4FJC - chains A and C of the 8 polymer chains in the assembly; structure by X-ray diffraction, 2.83 A resolution.

Chain A:
Protein: Ubiquitin carboxyl-terminal hydrolase 8
Organism: Saccharomyces cerevisiae
Notes: EC 3.4.19.12
UniProtKB: P50102 (UBP8_YEAST); residues 1-471 here = UniProt positions 1-471
Chain sequence (476 residues; row label = number of the first residue in the row; numbers below 1 keep their minus sign (Gly-4 is residue -4)):
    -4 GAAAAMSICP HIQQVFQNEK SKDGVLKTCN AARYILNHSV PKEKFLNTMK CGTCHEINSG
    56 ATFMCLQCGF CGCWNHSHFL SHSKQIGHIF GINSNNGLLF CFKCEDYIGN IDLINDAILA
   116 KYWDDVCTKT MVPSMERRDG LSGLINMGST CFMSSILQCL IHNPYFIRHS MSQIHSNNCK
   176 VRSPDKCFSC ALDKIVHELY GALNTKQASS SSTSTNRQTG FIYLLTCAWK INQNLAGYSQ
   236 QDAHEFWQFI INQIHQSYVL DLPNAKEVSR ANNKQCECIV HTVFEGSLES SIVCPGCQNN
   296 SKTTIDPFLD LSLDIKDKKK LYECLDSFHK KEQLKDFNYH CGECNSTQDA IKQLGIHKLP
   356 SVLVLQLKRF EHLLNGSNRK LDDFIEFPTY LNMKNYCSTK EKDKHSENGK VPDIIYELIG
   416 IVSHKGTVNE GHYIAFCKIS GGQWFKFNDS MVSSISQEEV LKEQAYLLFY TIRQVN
Disordered / not traced: -4 to -1, 198-209, 262-263, 337, 395-404
Sequence notes: expression tag (-4 to 0)
Metal / ion sites: Zn2+ site 1: Cys4, His6, Cys96, Cys99; Zn2+ site 2: Cys46, Cys49, Cys68, His73; Zn2+ site 3: Cys60, Cys63, His77, His83; Zn2+ site 4: His170, Cys174, Cys182, Cys185; Zn2+ site 5: Cys271, Cys273, His276; Zn2+ site 6: Cys289, Cys336
UniProt features mapped onto this chain:
  - zinc finger: Lys22 to Cys122 (UBP-type)
  - active site: Cys146 (Nucleophile), His427 (Proton acceptor)
  - binding site (Zn(2+)): Cys4, His6, Cys46, Cys49, Cys60, Cys63, Cys68, His73, His77, His83, Cys96, Cys99, His170, Cys174, Cys182, Cys185, His250, Cys271, Cys273, His276 and 4 more in UniProt
  - mutagenesis: Cys46 (C46A: Lowers histone H2B deubiquitination activity; when associated with A-49), Cys49 (C49A: Lowers histone H2B deubiquitination activity; when associated with A-46), His77 (H77A: Lowers histone H2B deubiquitination activity), Cys146 (C146S: Lowers histone H2B deubiquitination activity), His419 (H419A: Lowers histone H2B deubiquitination activity)
Reported in the primary citation:
  - mutagenesis - S144N, S149N: increased catalytic activity on in the absence of Sgf11-ZnF
  - mutagenesis - N141A/S144N/S149N: decreased catalytic activity on K48-linked diubiquitin
  - mutagenesis - S144N (Kd 28 uM): decreased binding to monomer-dimer equilibrium
  - conformationally variable residues (loop rearrangement): Arg133 to Thr145
  - self-association interface (contacts with another copy of this molecule): Thr214 to Ile226
  - mutagenesis - S149N: unchanged catalytic activity on DUBm containing intact Sgf11
  - mutagenesis - N141A, N141A/S144N/S149N: decreased catalytic activity on K48 di-ubiquitin
  - mutagenesis - S149N: abolished binding to Ubiquitin carboxyl-terminal hydrolase 8 (chain A)

Chain C:
Protein: SAGA-associated factor 11
Organism: Saccharomyces cerevisiae
Notes: fragment: UNP Residues Sgf11 1-72
UniProtKB: Q03067 (SGF11_YEAST); residues 1-99 here = UniProt positions 1-99
Chain sequence (99 residues; each row starts with the number of its first residue):
     1 MTEETITIDS ISNGILNNLL TTLIQDIVAR ETTQQQLLKT RYPDLRSYYF DPNGSLDING
    61 LQKQQESSQY IHCENCGRDV SANRLAAHLQ RCLSRGARR
Disordered / not traced: 1-2, 46-99
UniProt features mapped onto this chain:
  - zinc finger: Ile71 to Cys92 (SGF11-type)
  - binding site (Zn(2+)): Cys73, Cys76, His88, Cys92
  - mutagenesis: Ile15 (I15A: Moerately decreases the affinity of SGF11 for SUS1), Asn18 (N18NA: Causes a dramatic decrease in the affinity of SGF11 for SUS1), Leu19 (L19LA: Causes a dramatic decrease in the affinity of SGF11 for SUS1), Asp57 (D57A: Reduces deubiquitination activity of the SAGA DUB module; when associated with A-60), Gly60 (G60A: Reduces deubiquitination activity of the SAGA DUB module; when associated with A-57), Arg84 (R84A: No effect), Leu85 (L85D: Strongly reduces deubiquitination activity of the SAGA DUB module), Ala86 (A86D: Moderately impairs deubiquitination activity of the SAGA DUB module), Leu89 (L89D: Strongly reduces deubiquitination activity of the SAGA DUB module), Arg91 (R91A: No effect)
Reported in the primary citation:
  - conformationally variable residues (order/disorder transition): Arg46 to His72

Interface between chain A and chain C:
Pairs across the interface - 40 pairs, chain A then chain C:
  Met1(A) with Lys39(C); Thr40(C)
  Glu51(A) with Asn18(C), hydrogen bond
  Ile52(A) with Asn18(C)
  Asn53(A) with Asn18(C); Leu19(C); Thr22(C), hydrogen bond (backbone-side chain)
  Ser54(A) with Asn18(C)
  Gly55(A) with Thr21(C); Thr22(C), hydrogen bond (backbone-side chain); Gln25(C)
  Ala56(A) with Gln25(C)
  Trp69(A) with Gln25(C)
  Asn70(A) with Thr21(C), hydrogen bond; Gln25(C), hydrogen bond
  Asn90(A) with Thr22(C); Asp26(C); Arg30(C), hydrogen bond (backbone-side chain)
  Asn91(A) with Asp26(C), hydrogen bond; Ala29(C); Arg30(C)
  Asp101(A) with Gln36(C)
  Tyr102(A) with Ala29(C), hydrophobic; Thr33(C); Gln36(C)
  Ile103(A) with Gln36(C)
  Gly104(A) with Gln36(C), hydrogen bond (backbone-side chain); Leu37(C)
  Asn105(A) with Gln36(C), hydrogen bond (backbone-side chain); Leu37(C); Thr40(C), hydrogen bond
  Asp107(A) with Arg41(C), salt bridge
  Val127(A) with Arg41(C)
  Pro128(A) with Arg41(C); Tyr42(C), hydrogen bond (backbone-side chain)
  Ser129(A) with Tyr42(C)
  Met130(A) with Tyr42(C); Asp44(C)
  Arg133(A) with Leu38(C); Tyr42(C)
Also at the interface, not in a pair above, chain A (24 interface residues in all): Leu93, Asn110
Also at the interface, not in a pair above, chain C (19 interface residues in all): Thr32, Leu45

Summary:
Chain A and chain C form an interface of 24 and 19 residues respectively, with 11 hydrogen bonds and 1 salt
bridge. Polar contacts include Asp107(A)-Arg41(C), Glu51(A)-Asn18(C) and Asn53(A)-Thr22(C). From the paper:
S144N and S149N of chain A increase catalytic activity on in the absence of Sgf11-ZnF; conformational
variability at Arg133(A) and Arg46(C); 4 substitutions were tested in all.
Here chain A is Ubiquitin carboxyl-terminal hydrolase 8 and chain C is SAGA-associated factor 11, both from
Saccharomyces cerevisiae. Entry 4FJC (Structure of the SAGA Ubp8/Sgf11(1-72, Delta-ZnF)/Sus1/Sgf73 DUB module)
was determined by X-ray diffraction (same publication as 4FIP and 4FK5).
